Entry 9ASD (electron microscopy, 3.30 A resolution); this record covers chains H and R of the 3 polymer chains in the assembly.

== Chain H ==
Name: VIR-7229 Fab heavy chain
Source organism: Homo sapiens
Notes: antibody fragment or engineered binder
Chain sequence (123 residues; each row starts with the number of its first residue):
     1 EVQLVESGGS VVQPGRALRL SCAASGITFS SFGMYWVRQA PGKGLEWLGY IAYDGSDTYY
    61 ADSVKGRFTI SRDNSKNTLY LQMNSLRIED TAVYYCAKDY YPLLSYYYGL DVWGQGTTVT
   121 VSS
Unresolved in the structure: 1, 122-123
Disulfide bonds: Cys22-Cys96

== Chain R ==
Name: Spike glycoprotein
Source organism: Homo sapiens
Notes: fragment: Prefusion-stabilized BA2.86 spike trimer
Reference sequence: P0DTC2 (SPIKE_SARS2); aligned to UniProt positions 1-1204 over residues 4-1208 (the alignment contains insertions or deletions, so no single offset holds)
Chain sequence (1273 residues; numbered 4 to 1277; 1 number in that range is skipped by the numbering (no residue carries it; nothing is unmodelled there); the number before each row is that of its first residue):
     4 MFVFLVLLPL VSSQCVMPLF NLITTTQSYT NSFTRGVYYP DKVFRSSVLH LTQDLFLPFF
    64 SNVTWFHAIS GTNGTKRFDN PVLPFNDGVY FASTEKSNII RGWIFGTTLD SKTQSLLIVN
   124 NATNVFIKVC EFQFCNDPFL DVYHKNNKSW MESESGVYSS ANNCTFEYVS QPFLMDLEGK
   184 QGNFKNLREF VFKNIDGYFK IYSKHTPIIG RDFPQGFSAL EPLVDLPIGI NITRFQTLLA
   244 LNRSYLTPGD SSSGWTAGAA DYYVGYLQPR TFLLKYNENG TITDAVDCAL DPLSETKCTL
   304 KSFTVEKGIY QTSNFRVQPT ESIVRFPNVT NLCPFHEVFN ATRFASVYAW NRTRISNCVA
   364 DYSVLYNFAP FFAFKCYGVS PTKLNDLCFT NVYADSFVIK GNEVSQIAPG QTGNIADYNY
   424 KLPDDFTGCV IAWNSNKLDS KHSGNYDYWY RLFRKSKLKP FERDISTEIY QAGNKPCK
   483 GKGPNCYFPL QSYGFRPTYG VGHQPYRVVV LSFELLHAPA TVCGPKKSTN LVKNKCVNFN
   543 FNGLTGTGVL TKSNKKFLPF QQFGRDIVDT TDAVRDPQTL EILDITPCSF GGVSVITPGT
   603 NTSNQVAVLY QGVNCTEVSV AIHADQLTPT WRVYSTGSNV FQTRAGCLIG AEYVNNSYEC
   663 DIPIGAGVCA SYQTQTKSRG SASSVASQSI IAYTMSLGAE NSVAYSNNSI AIPTNFTISV
   723 TTEILPVSMT KTSVDCTMYI CGDSTECSNL LLQYGSFCTQ LKRALTGIAV EQDKNTQEVF
   783 AQVKQIYKTP PIKYFGGFNF SQILPDPSKP SKRSPIEDLL FNKVTLADAG FIKQYGDCLG
   843 DIAARDLICA QKFNGLTVLP PLLTDEMIAQ YTSALLAGTI TSGWTFGAGP ALQIPFPMQM
   903 AYRFNGIGVT QNVLYENQKL IANQFNSAIG KIQDSLFSTP SALGKLQDVV NHNAQALNTL
   963 VKQLSSKFGA ISSVLNDILS RLDPPEAEVQ IDRLITGRLQ SLQTYVTQQL IRAAEIRASA
  1023 NLAATKMSEC VLGQSKRVDF CGKGYHLMSF PQSAPHGVVF LHVTYVPAQE KNFTTAPAIC
  1083 HDGKAHFPRE GVFVSNGTHW FVTQRNFYEP QIITTDNTFV SGNCDVVIGI VNNTVYDPLQ
  1143 LELDSFKEEL DKYFKNHTSP DVDLGDISGI NASVVNIQKE IDRLNEVAKN LNESLIDLQE
  1203 LGKYEQGSGY IPEAPRDGQA YVRKDGEWVL LSTFLGRSLE VLFQGPGSGG LNDIFEAQKI
  1263 EWHEGSGHHH HHHHH
Unresolved in the structure: 4-332, 370-372, 483, 529-1277
Construct notes: insertion (20); conflict Pro21 (Asn17 in P0DTC2), Phe23 (Thr19 in P0DTC2), Asn24 (Thr20 in P0DTC2), 65 further conflict positions vs the reference (P0DTC2) not listed; expression tag (1209-1277)
Disulfide bonds: Cys336-Cys361, Cys379-Cys432, Cys391-Cys525, Cys480-Cys488
Covalent attachments: N-acetylglucosamine (NAG) linked to Asn343, Asn354
UniProt features mapped onto this chain:
  - glycosylation: Asn334 (N-linked (GlcNAc...) (complex) asparagine)
What the authors report for this chain:
  - mutagenesis - L455S: unchanged binding to VIR-7229

== Chain H / chain R interface ==
Contacting residue pairs - 31 pairs, chain H then chain R:
  Thr28(H) with Ala475(R)
  Ser31(H) with Tyr473(R)
  Phe32(H) with Ala475(R), hydrophobic; Tyr489(R)
  Tyr53(H) with Lys458(R), hydrogen bond (side chain-backbone)
  Tyr59(H) with Lys460(R)
  Tyr100(H) with Tyr489(R)
  Tyr101(H) with Leu455(R); Phe456(R), hydrophobic; Tyr489(R), hydrophobic
  Pro102(H) with Phe456(R); Tyr473(R), hydrophobic; Tyr489(R), hydrophobic
  Leu103(H) with Arg457(R); Lys458(R); Tyr473(R)
  Leu104(H) with Tyr421(R); Phe456(R); Arg457(R), hydrogen bond (backbone-backbone); Lys458(R); Ser459(R); Lys460(R)
  Ser105(H) with Tyr421(R), hydrogen bond (backbone-side chain); Phe456(R)
  Tyr107(H) with Thr415(R); Gly416(R); Asn417(R); Asp420(R), hydrogen bond; Tyr421(R), hydrophobic
  Tyr108(H) with Asn417(R), hydrogen bond; Leu455(R), hydrogen bond (side chain-backbone)
Also at the interface, not in a pair above, chain H (15 interface residues in all): Ile27, Tyr106
Also at the interface, not in a pair above, chain R (16 interface residues in all): Arg454, Gln493

== Summary ==
15 residues of chain H face 16 of chain R across their interface; the contacts include 6 hydrogen bonds. Polar
pairs include Tyr53(H)-Lys458(R), Ser105(H)-Tyr421(R) and Tyr107(H)-Asp420(R). N-acetylglucosamine is
covalently linked to Asn343(R) and Asn354(R). From the paper: L455S of chain R leaves binding to VIR-7229
unchanged.
Chain H is VIR-7229 Fab heavy chain and chain R is Spike glycoprotein, both from Homo sapiens; the structure,
VIR-7229 Fab fragment bound the SARS-CoV-2 BA.2.86 spike trimer (local refinement of the BA 2.86 RBD/VIR-7229
..., was determined by electron microscopy (same publication as 8S6M, 9ATM and 9AU2).
